Entry 5CP4 (X-ray diffraction, 1.75 A resolution); this record covers chain A.

Chain A:
Molecule: Cytochrome P450CAM
From: Pseudomonas putida
Notes: EC 1.14.15.1
UniProt: P00183 (CPXA_PSEPU); residues 1-414 here = UniProt positions 1-414
Amino-acid sequence (414 residues; each row starts with the number of its first residue):
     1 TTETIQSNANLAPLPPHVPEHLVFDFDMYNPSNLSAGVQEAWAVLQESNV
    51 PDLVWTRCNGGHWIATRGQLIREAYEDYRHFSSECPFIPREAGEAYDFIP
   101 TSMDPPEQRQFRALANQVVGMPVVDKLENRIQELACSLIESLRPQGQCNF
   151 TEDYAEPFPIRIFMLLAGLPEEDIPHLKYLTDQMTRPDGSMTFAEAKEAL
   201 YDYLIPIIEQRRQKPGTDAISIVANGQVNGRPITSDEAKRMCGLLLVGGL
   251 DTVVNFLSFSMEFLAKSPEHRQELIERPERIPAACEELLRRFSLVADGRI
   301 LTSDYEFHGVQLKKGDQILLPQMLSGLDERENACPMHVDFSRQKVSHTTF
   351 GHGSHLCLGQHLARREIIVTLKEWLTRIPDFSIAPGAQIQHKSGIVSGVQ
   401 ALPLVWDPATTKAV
Disordered / not traced: 1-8
Metal / ion sites: K+: E84, G93, E94, Y96; heme Fe near C357 (its only coordinating residue here)
Ligand contacts:
  - camphor (CAM): F87, Y96, F98, T101, T185, L244, V247, G248, T252, V295, D297, I395, V396
  - heme (HEM): Y75, P100, T101, R112, V119, F163, L244, L245, G248, G249, T252, V253, F256, L289, L294, V295, D297, R299, Q322, T349, F350, G351, S354, H355, L356, C357, L358, G359, L362, A363

Summary:
Bound to chain A: heme and camphor. The K+ site is built by E84, G93, E94 and Y96.
Chain A is Cytochrome P450CAM (Pseudomonas putida); the structure, Cryogenic structure of P450CAM, was
determined by X-ray diffraction, deposited together with 6CP4.
